Entry 3C35 (X-ray diffraction, 1.97 A resolution); this record covers chains A and B.

Chain A (and B):
Protein: Glutamate receptor, ionotropic kainate 1
Organism: Rattus norvegicus
Notes: chain B of this document is another copy of the same molecule, construct and numbering; everything in this record applies to it too
UniProtKB: P22756 (GRIK1_RAT); the construct has insertions or renumbered stretches relative to UniProt, so the offset changes along the chain: 3-116 = UniProt 446-559; 119-258 = UniProt 682-821
Chain sequence (258 residues; numbered 1 to 258; the number before each row is that of its first residue):
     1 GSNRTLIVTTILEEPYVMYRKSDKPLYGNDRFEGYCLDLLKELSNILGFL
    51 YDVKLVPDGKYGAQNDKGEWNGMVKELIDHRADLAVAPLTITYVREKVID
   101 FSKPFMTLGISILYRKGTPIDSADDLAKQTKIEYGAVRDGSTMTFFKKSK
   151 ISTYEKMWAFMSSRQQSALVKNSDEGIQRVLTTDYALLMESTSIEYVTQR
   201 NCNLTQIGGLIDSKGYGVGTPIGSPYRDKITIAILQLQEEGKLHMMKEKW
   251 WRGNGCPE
Unresolved in the structure: 1-3, 258
Differences from the reference sequence: expression tag (1-2); linker (117-118)
Cystine bridges: C202-C256
Small-molecule neighbours: 3-(carboxymethyl)-4-isopropenylproline (KAI): E13, Y61, P88, L89, T90, R95, V137, G140, S141, T142, S173, E190, Y216
Swiss-Prot annotation at these positions:
  - binding site (L-glutamate): P88, T90, R95, S141, T142, E190
  - glycosylation (N-linked (GlcNAc...) asparagine): N3, N203
  - modified residue: S162 (Phosphoserine), T198 (Phosphothreonine)

Chain A / chain B interface:
Contacting residue pairs (36):
  I91(A) with K103(B); L235(B), hydrophobic
  T92(A) with L235(B); E239(B)
  Y93(A) with I232(B), hydrophobic; L235(B), hydrophobic; Q236(B); E239(B), hydrogen bond (backbone-side chain)
  E96(A) with K103(B), salt bridge; T231(B); I232(B); L235(B)
  F101(A) with K103(B), hydrogen bond (backbone-side chain)
  S102(A) with K103(B)
  K103(A) with I91(B); E96(B), salt bridge; F101(B), hydrogen bond (side chain-backbone); S102(B)
  T107(A) with T107(B)
  F145(A) with E239(B)
  D212(A) with Q238(B)
  S213(A) with Q238(B), hydrogen bond (backbone-side chain)
  R227(A) with R227(B); D228(B), salt bridge
  D228(A) with R227(B), salt bridge
  T231(A) with E96(B)
  I232(A) with Y93(B), hydrophobic; E96(B)
  L235(A) with I91(B), hydrophobic; T92(B); E96(B)
  Q236(A) with Y93(B)
  Q238(A) with S213(B); K214(B)
  E239(A) with T92(B); Y93(B), hydrogen bond (side chain-backbone)
Interface residues without a listed pair, chain A (23 interface residues in all): K97, D100, P104, I151
Interface residues without a listed pair, chain B (22 interface residues in all): K97, P104, F145, E240

Overview:
23 residues of chain A and 22 residues of chain B are in contact, with 5 hydrogen bonds and 4 salt bridges.
Polar pairs include E96(A)-K103(B), R227(A)-D228(B) and Y93(A)-E239(B). Ligands of chain A:
3-(carboxymethyl)-4-isopropenylproline. UniProt lists 6 L-glutamate-binding residues on chain A.
Chain A and chain B are both Glutamate receptor, ionotropic kainate 1 (Rattus norvegicus); the structure,
Crystal structure of GluR5 ligand-binding core in complex with cesium at 1.97 Angstrom resolution, was
determined by X-ray diffraction, deposited together with 3C31, 3C32, 3C33, 3C34 and 3C36.
